Entry 8EY6 (X-ray diffraction, 1.63 A resolution); this record covers chains A and B.

# Chain A
Name: Isoform 2 of La-related protein 1
Source organism: Homo sapiens
Reference sequence: Q6PKG0-3 (LARP1-3_HUMAN); residues 323-410 here = UniProt positions 323-410
Chain sequence (99 residues; each row starts with the number of its first residue):
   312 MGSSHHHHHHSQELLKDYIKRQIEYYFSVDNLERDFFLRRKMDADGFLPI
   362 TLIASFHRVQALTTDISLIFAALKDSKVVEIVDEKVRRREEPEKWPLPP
Unresolved in the structure: 312-321
Differences from the reference sequence: initiating methionine (312); expression tag (313-322)
What the authors report for this chain:
  - binding site for the 6-nt RNA strand (chain B): Tyr336, Asp346, Phe348
  - binding site for sulfate ion: Arg351
  - mutagenesis - Q333A (50-fold): decreased binding to guanylated poly(A) RNAs

# Chain B
Molecule: 6-nt RNA strand
Sequence (6 nucleotides; row label = number of the first residue in the row; numbers below 1 keep their minus sign (A-6 is residue -6)):
    -6 AAAAAG
Unresolved in the structure: -6 to -5

# How chain A and chain B interact
Contacting residue pairs - 14 pairs, chain A then chain B:
  Gln333(A) with A-2(B), hydrogen bond to the base
  Tyr336(A) with A-2(B), stacking on the base
  Tyr337(A) with A-2(B), sugar contact; G-1(B), hydrogen bond to the phosphate
  Asp346(A) with G-1(B), hydrogen bond to the sugar
  Phe348(A) with G-1(B), stacking on the base
  Leu349(A) with G-1(B), sugar contact
  Ser366(A) with A-4(B), hydrogen bond to the base
  Phe367(A) with A-4(B), base contact; G-1(B), base contact
  His368(A) with A-4(B), stacking on the base; G-1(B), hydrogen bond to the phosphate
  Arg369(A) with A-2(B), sugar contact; G-1(B), hydrogen bond to the phosphate
Also at the interface, not in a pair above, chain A (11 interface residues in all): Asn342

# Overview
11 residues of chain A face 3 of chain B across their interface; the contacts include 6 hydrogen bonds and 3
aromatic stacking contacts. Polar pairs include Gln333(A)-A-2(B), Ser366(A)-A-4(B) and Asp346(A)-G-1(B). From
the paper: a binding site for the 6-nt RNA strand (chain B) at Tyr336(A), Asp346(A) and Phe348(A); Q333A of
chain A reduces binding to guanylated poly(A) RNAs.
Chain A is Isoform 2 of La-related protein 1 (Homo sapiens) and chain B is a 6-nt RNA strand; the structure,
LaM domain of human LARP1 in complex with AAAAAG RNA, was determined by X-ray diffraction together with 8G90,
8G91, 8EY7, 8EY8 and 7SOW from the same study.
